PDB entry 2V7U | X-ray diffraction, 2.00 A resolution | chains A and C of the 3 polymer chains in the assembly

# Chain A (and C)
Protein: 5'-fluoro-5'-deoxy adenosine synthetase
Organism: Streptomyces cattleya
Notes: EC 2.5.1.63; chain C of this document is another copy of the same molecule, construct and numbering; everything in this record applies to it too
UniProtKB: Q70GK9 (Q70GK9_STRCT); numbering as in UniProt (aligned over 1-299)
Chain sequence (299 residues; row label = number of the first residue in the row):
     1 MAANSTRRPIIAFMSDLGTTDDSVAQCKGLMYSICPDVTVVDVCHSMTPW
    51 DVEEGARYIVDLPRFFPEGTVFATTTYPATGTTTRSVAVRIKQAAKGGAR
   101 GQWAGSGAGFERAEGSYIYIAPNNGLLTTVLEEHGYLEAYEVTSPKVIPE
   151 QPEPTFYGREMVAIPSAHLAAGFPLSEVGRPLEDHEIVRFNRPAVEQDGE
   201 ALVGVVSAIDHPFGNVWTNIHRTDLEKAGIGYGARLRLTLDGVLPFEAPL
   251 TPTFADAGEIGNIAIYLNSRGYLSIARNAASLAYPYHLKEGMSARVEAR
Unresolved in the structure: 1-7, 299
Construct notes: engineered mutation G158 (Ser in Q70GK9)
Small-molecule neighbours:
  - S-adenosylmethionine (SAM), molecule 1: D16, L17, D21, S23, W50, T76, Y77, P78, T80, T155, F156
  - S-adenosylmethionine (SAM), molecule 2: D210, F213, N215, W217, F254, S269, R270, A276, R277, N278, A279, A280
Swiss-Prot annotation at these positions:
  - binding site (S-adenosyl-L-methionine): D16, D21 to S23, Y77, D210, N215, S269, R270, R277 to A279
  - mutagenesis: D16 (D16A: Loss of 5'-FDA synthase activity; D16N: Loss of 5'-FDA synthase activity; D16S: Loss of 5'-FDA synthase activity), T80 (T80A: Weak 5'-FDA synthase activity. 2-fold increase of the affinity binding for S-adenosyl-L-methionine and 4-fold decrease of the affinity binding for fluoride ...), F156 (F156A: Weak 5'-FDA synthase activity; F156V: Weak 5'-FDA synthase activity)
What the authors report for this chain:
  - binding site for S-adenosylmethionine: D16, T75 to R85
  - binding site for chloride ion: D16, T75
  - binding site for chloride ion: F156 (proposed by the authors, not directly observed)
  - mutagenesis - T80S: unchanged catalytic activity
  - mutagenesis - D16N, T80A (more than 10 fold), F156A, F156V: decreased catalytic activity
  - mutagenesis - D16N: abolished binding to SAM
  - mutagenesis - D16A, D16S: abolished catalytic activity
  - mutagenesis - T80A, T80S: decreased binding to F-

# How chain A and chain C interact
Residue-residue contacts (80):
  I10(A) with Y32(C), hydrophobic
  T39(A) with Y32(C)
  V41(A) with K28(C); Y32(C), hydrophobic
  D42(A) with A25(C)
  V43(A) with D21(C); D22(C); A25(C), hydrophobic
  C44(A) with T19(C); T20(C), hydrogen bond (side chain-backbone); D21(C)
  S46(A) with T19(C), hydrogen bond (side chain-backbone); T20(C)
  Y58(A) with T20(C), hydrogen bond (side chain-backbone); D21(C); D22(C)
  D61(A) with Q26(C)
  L62(A) with D22(C)
  F65(A) with Q26(C); G29(C); L30(C), hydrogen bond (backbone-backbone); S33(C), hydrogen bond (backbone-side chain); R159(C)
  F66(A) with A25(C); G29(C); S33(C)
  P67(A) with G29(C); S33(C)
  G98(A) with E153(C)
  A99(A) with E153(C), hydrogen bond (backbone-side chain)
  R100(A) with Q151(C), hydrogen bond (side chain-backbone); P152(C), hydrogen bond (side chain-backbone); E153(C); P154(C)
  Q102(A) with Q151(C), hydrogen bond (side chain-backbone)
  A104(A) with L30(C), hydrophobic
  G105(A) with L30(C); P149(C); I164(C)
  S106(A) with P145(C); K146(C); V147(C); I148(C); P149(C); I164(C); H168(C), hydrogen bond
  G107(A) with P145(C), hydrogen bond (backbone-backbone); I148(C), hydrogen bond (backbone-backbone); P149(C); E150(C), hydrogen bond (backbone-backbone)
  A108(A) with E150(C)
  F110(A) with L30(C), hydrophobic; I34(C), hydrophobic
  R112(A) with S33(C), hydrogen bond
  H211(A) with T20(C)
  P212(A) with D16(C); L17(C); P49(C)
  F213(A) with D16(C); P49(C), hydrophobic; W50(C), hydrophobic
  P252(A) with P154(C); T155(C)
  T253(A) with T80(C), hydrogen bond (side chain-backbone); P154(C); T155(C)
  F254(A) with T80(C); T155(C)
  A255(A) with T82(C)
  Y266(A) with T155(C)
  N268(A) with T155(C)
  S269(A) with E153(C); T155(C), hydrogen bond (backbone-side chain); F156(C)
  R270(A) with D21(C), salt bridge; D22(C), salt bridge; S23(C); Q26(C)
  A279(A) with W50(C)
  A280(A) with W50(C)
Interface residues without a listed pair, chain A (43 interface residues in all): R57, D210, W217, L267, N278, S281
Interface residues without a listed pair, chain C (37 interface residues in all): G18, P78, G81

# Summary
Chain A and chain C form an interface of 43 and 37 residues respectively, with 16 hydrogen bonds and 2 salt
bridges. Polar pairs include R270(A)-D21(C), R270(A)-D22(C) and C44(A)-T20(C). From the paper: a binding site
for chloride ion at D16(A), T75(A) and F156(A); D16N, T80A and F156A of chain A, among others, reduce
catalytic activity; 7 substitutions were tested in all.
Both chains are 5'-fluoro-5'-deoxy adenosine synthetase (Streptomyces cattleya). Entry 2V7U (X-ray crystal
structure of 5'-fluorodeoxyadenosine synthase s158g mutant complexed with s-adenosylmethionine and chloride
ion) was determined by X-ray diffraction together with 2V7T, 2V7V, 2V7W and 2V7X from the same study.
